Entry 8DR4 (electron microscopy, 2.45 A resolution); this record covers chains C and F of the 12 polymer chains in the assembly.

Chain C:
Molecule: Replication factor C subunit 3
From: Saccharomyces cerevisiae
Reference sequence: P38629 (RFC3_YEAST); numbering as in UniProt (aligned over 1-340)
Chain sequence (340 residues; row label = number of the first residue in the row):
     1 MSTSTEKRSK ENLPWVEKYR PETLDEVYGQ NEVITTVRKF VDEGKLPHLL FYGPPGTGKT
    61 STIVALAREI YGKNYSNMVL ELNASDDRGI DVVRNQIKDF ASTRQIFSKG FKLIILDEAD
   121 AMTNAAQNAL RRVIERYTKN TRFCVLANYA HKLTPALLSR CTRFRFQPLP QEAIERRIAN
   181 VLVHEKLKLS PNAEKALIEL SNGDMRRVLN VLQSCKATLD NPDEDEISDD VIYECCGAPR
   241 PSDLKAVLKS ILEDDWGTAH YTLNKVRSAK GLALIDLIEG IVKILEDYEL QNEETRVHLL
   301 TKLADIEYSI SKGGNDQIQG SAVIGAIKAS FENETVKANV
Not modelled in the structure: 1-5, 336-340
Swiss-Prot annotation at these positions:
  - binding site (ATP): Val16 to Tyr19, Arg20, Tyr28, Gly53 to Ser61, Asn148, Arg206
  - modified residue: Ser2 (N-acetylserine)
Ion coordination: Mg2+: Thr60 (together with ATP-gamma-S)
Ligand contacts:
  - ATP-gamma-S (AGS; phosphothiophosphoric acid-adenylate ester), molecule 1: Val16, Tyr19, Arg20, Pro21, Glu26, Val27, Tyr28, Pro54, Pro55, Gly56, Thr57, Gly58, Lys59, Thr60, Ser61, Glu118, Asn148, Leu169, Arg177, Met205, Arg206, Leu209
  - ATP-gamma-S (AGS), molecule 2: Arg131, Glu135, Ala156, Arg160

Chain F:
Molecule: Proliferating cell nuclear antigen
From: Saccharomyces cerevisiae
Reference sequence: P15873 (PCNA_YEAST); numbering as in UniProt (aligned over 1-258)
Chain sequence (277 residues; numbered -18 to 258; the number before each row is that of its first residue; numbers below 1 keep their minus sign (Met-18 is residue -18)):
   -18 MGSSHHHHHH SSGLVPRASM LEAKFEEASL FKRIIDGFKD CVQLVNFQCK EDGIIAQAVD
    42 DSRVLLVSLE IGVEAFQEYR CDHPVTLGMD LTSLSKILRC GNNTDTLTLI ADNTPDSIIL
   102 LFEDTKKDRI AEYSLKLMDI DADFLKIEEL QYDSTLSLPS SEFSKIVRDL SQLSDSINIM
   162 ITKETIKFVA DGDIGSGSVI IKPFVDMEHP ETSIKLEMDQ PVDLTFGAKY LLDIIKGSSL
   222 SDRVGIRLSS EAPALFQFDL KSGFLQFFLA PKFNDEE
Not modelled in the structure: -18 to -1, 257-258
Differences from the reference sequence: expression tag (-18 to 0)
Swiss-Prot annotation at these positions:
  - DNA-binding region: Arg61 to Arg80
  - cross-link (Glycyl lysine isopeptide (Lys-Gly)): Lys127 (interchain with G-Cter in SUMO), Lys164 (interchain with G-Cter in SUMO)

Chain C / chain F interface:
Residue-residue contacts (34; chain C residue first):
  Glu6(C) with Asp120(F), hydrogen bond (backbone-side chain); Asp122(F)
  Lys7(C) with Asp120(F), salt bridge
  Val79(C) with Arg44(F)
  Leu80(C) with Asp42(F)
  Gln96(C) with Asp42(F); Ser43(F)
  Asp99(C) with Val45(F); Lys210(F), salt bridge; Tyr211(F), hydrogen bond
  Phe100(C) with Ser43(F); Arg44(F)
  Ser102(C) with Lys253(F), hydrogen bond; Phe254(F), hydrogen bond (backbone-backbone)
  Thr103(C) with Val45(F); Ala251(F); Pro252(F); Phe254(F)
  Arg104(C) with Leu205(F); Ala251(F); Pro252(F), hydrogen bond (backbone-backbone); Lys253(F), hydrogen bond (side chain-backbone); Phe254(F); Asn255(F)
  Gln105(C) with Ala251(F)
  Ile106(C) with Arg44(F); Val45(F); Leu46(F); Ile128(F); Pro234(F); Ala251(F), hydrophobic
  Phe107(C) with Leu126(F), hydrophobic
  Lys109(C) with Glu232(F), salt bridge
  Asn140(C) with Phe254(F)
Other interface residues (no listed pair), chain C (21 interface residues in all): Ser76, Asn77, Asn95, Ala101, Gly110, Lys112
Other interface residues (no listed pair), chain F (20 interface residues in all): Val40

Overview:
Chain C and chain F form an interface of 21 and 20 residues respectively; the contacts include 6 hydrogen
bonds and 3 salt bridges. Among the polar pairs are Lys7(C)-Asp120(F), Asp99(C)-Lys210(F) and
Lys109(C)-Glu232(F). Chain C binds ATP-gamma-S. UniProt lists 17 ATP-binding residues on chain C.
Chain C is Replication factor C subunit 3 and chain F is Proliferating cell nuclear antigen, both from
Saccharomyces cerevisiae; the structure, Open state of RFC:PCNA bound to a 3' ss/dsDNA junction (DNA2) without
NTD, was determined by electron microscopy together with 8DQW, 8DQX, 8DQZ, 8DR0, 8DR1, 8DR3 and 3 further
entries from the same study.
